Entry 6EDJ (electron microscopy, 4.52 A resolution (low resolution: residue-level contacts below are approximate; hydrogen-bond / salt-bridge calls are withheld)); this record covers chains B and C of the 4 polymer chains in the assembly.

# Chain B (and C)
Name: External core antigen
Source organism: Woodchuck hepatitis virus
Notes: chain C of this document is another copy of the same molecule, construct and numbering; everything in this record applies to it too
UniProt: P0C6J4 (HBEAG_WHV3); residues 1-149 here correspond to UniProt positions 31-179 (UniProt number = residue number + 30)
Chain sequence (149 residues; numbered 1 to 149; the number before each row is that of its first residue):
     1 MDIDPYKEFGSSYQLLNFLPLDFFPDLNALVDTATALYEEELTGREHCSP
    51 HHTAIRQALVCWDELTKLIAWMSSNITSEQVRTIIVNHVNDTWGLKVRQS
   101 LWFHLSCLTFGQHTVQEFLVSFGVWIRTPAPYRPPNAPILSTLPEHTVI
Not modelled in the structure: 141-149 (chain C: 142-149)

# Interface between chain B and chain C
Contacting residue pairs (24; chain B residue first):
  P20(B) - Y132(C)
  D22(B) - P129(C)
  D22(B) - Y132(C)
  F23(B) - P129(C)
  F23(B) - Y132(C)
  F24(B) - P129(C)
  P25(B) - R127(C)
  P25(B) - P129(C)
  A29(B) - R127(C)
  D32(B) - F18(C)
  D32(B) - R127(C)
  T33(B) - F18(C)
  T35(B) - Q14(C)
  A36(B) - Q14(C)
  A36(B) - L15(C)
  A36(B) - F18(C)
  L37(B) - V120(C)
  E39(B) - Q14(C)
  F122(B) - Y132(C)
  W125(B) - Y132(C)
  A137(B) - Y132(C)
  I139(B) - Y132(C)
  I139(B) - R133(C)
  I139(B) - P134(C)
Interface residues without a listed pair, chain B (17 interface residues in all): N136
Interface residues without a listed pair, chain C (10 interface residues in all): S12

# In short
17 residues of chain B face 10 of chain C across their interface.
Chain B and chain C are both External core antigen (Woodchuck hepatitis virus); the structure, Cryo-EM
structure of Woodchuck hepatitis virus capsid, was determined by electron microscopy (same publication as
6ECS).
